7XX5 - chains G and I of the 21 polymer chains in the assembly; structure by X-ray diffraction, 3.19 A resolution.

[Chain G]
Molecule: Histone H2A type 1-B/E
From: Homo sapiens
Reference sequence: P04908 (H2A1B_HUMAN); residues 0-129 here correspond to UniProt positions 1-130 (UniProt number = residue number + 1)
Amino-acid sequence (132 residues; numbered -2 to 129; the number before each row is that of its first residue; numbers below 1 keep their minus sign (Gly-2 is residue -2)):
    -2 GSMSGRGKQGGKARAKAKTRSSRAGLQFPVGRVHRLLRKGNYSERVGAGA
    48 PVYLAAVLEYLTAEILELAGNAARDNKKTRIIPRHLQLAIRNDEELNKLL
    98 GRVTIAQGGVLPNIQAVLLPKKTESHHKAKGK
Disordered / not traced: -2 to 15, 119-129
Differences from the reference sequence: expression tag (-2 to -1)
Bound ions: Ca2+ near Glu64 (its only coordinating residue here)
UniProt features mapped onto this chain:
  - modified residue: Ser1 (N-acetylserine), Arg3 (Citrulline), Lys5 (N6-(2-hydroxyisobutyryl)lysine), Lys9 (N6-(2-hydroxyisobutyryl)lysine), Lys13 (N6-(beta-hydroxybutyryl)lysine), Lys36 (N6-(2-hydroxyisobutyryl)lysine), Lys74 (N6-(2-hydroxyisobutyryl)lysine), Lys75 (N6-(2-hydroxyisobutyryl)lysine), Lys95 (N6-(2-hydroxyisobutyryl)lysine), Gln104 (N5-methylglutamine), Lys118 (N6-(2-hydroxyisobutyryl)lysine), Lys119 (N6-crotonyllysine), Thr120 (Phosphothreonine), Lys125 (N6-crotonyllysine)
  - cross-link (Glycyl lysine isopeptide (Lys-Gly)): Lys13 (interchain with G-Cter in ubiquitin), Lys15 (interchain with G-Cter in ubiquitin), Lys119 (interchain with G-Cter in ubiquitin)

[Chain I]
Molecule: 169-nt DNA strand
From: synthetic construct
Sequence (169 nucleotides; numbered -82 to 86; the number before each row is that of its first residue; numbers below 1 keep their minus sign (DG-82 is residue -82)):
   -82 GCTTTTTTTTTTCACAATCCCGGTGCCGAGGCCGCTCAATTGGTCGTAGA
   -32 CAGCTCTAGCACCGCTTAAACGCACGTACGGAATCCGTACGTGCGTTTAA
    18 GCGGTGCTAGAGCTGTCTACGACCAATTGAGCGGCCTCGGCACCGGGATT
    68 GTGAAAAAAAAAAGCTGCA
Bound ions: Ca2+ near DG51 (its only coordinating residue here)

[How chain G and chain I interact]
Pairs across the interface (15; chain G residue first):
  Arg29(G) with DG48(I), hydrogen bond to the phosphate; DC49(I), salt bridge to the phosphate
  Arg35(G) with DA39(I), salt bridge to the phosphate
  Arg42(G) with DG38(I), hydrogen bond to the sugar; DA39(I), phosphate contact
  Val43(G) with DG38(I), sugar contact; DA39(I), hydrogen bond to the phosphate
  Gly44(G) with DG38(I), sugar contact
  Ala45(G) with DG38(I), hydrogen bond to the phosphate
  Lys75(G) with DC58(I), phosphate contact; DA59(I), phosphate contact
  Thr76(G) with DG57(I), hydrogen bond to the phosphate; DC58(I), hydrogen bond to the phosphate
  Arg77(G) with DG57(I), sugar contact; DC58(I), hydrogen bond to the phosphate
Other interface residues (no listed pair), chain G (14 interface residues in all): Pro26, His31, Glu41, Lys74, Pro117
Other interface residues (no listed pair), chain I (8 interface residues in all): DG70

[Overview]
14 residues of chain G face 8 of chain I across their interface, with 7 hydrogen bonds and 2 salt bridges.
Polar contacts include Arg42(G)-DG38(I), Arg29(G)-DG48(I) and Val43(G)-DA39(I).
Here chain G is Histone H2A type 1-B/E (Homo sapiens) and chain I is a 169-nt DNA strand (synthetic
construct). Entry 7XX5 (Crystal Structure of Nucleosome-H1.3 Linker Histone Assembly (sticky-169a DNA
fragment)) was determined by X-ray diffraction.
